PDB entry 5MLC | electron microscopy, 3.60 A resolution | chains A and E of the 32 polymer chains in the assembly

== Chain A ==
Molecule: 23S ribosomal RNA, chloroplastic
From: Spinacia oleracea
Sequence (2811 nucleotides; each row starts with the number of its first residue):
     1 UUCAAACGAG GAAAGGCUUA CGGUGGAUAC CUAGGCACCC AGAGACGAGG AAGGGCGUAU
    61 UAAUCGACGA AAUGCUUCGG GGAGUUGAAA AUAAGCAGAG AUCCGGAGAU UCCCGAAUAG
   121 GUCAACCUUU CGAACUUCUG CUGAAUCCAU GGGCAGGCAA GAGACAACCU GGCGAACUGA
   181 AACAUCUUAG UAGCCAGAGG AAAAGAAAGC AAAAGCGAUU CCCGUAGUAG CGGCGAGCGA
   241 AAUGGGAGCA GCCUAAACCG UGAAAACGGG GUUGUGGGAG AGCAAUACAA GCGUCGUGCU
   301 GCUAGGCGAA UCAGUGGAGU GCGGAACCCU AGAUGGUGAA AGUCCAGUAG CCGAAAGCAU
   361 CACUAGCUUA UGCUCUGACC CGAGUAGCAU GGGGCACGUG GAAUCCCGUG UGAAUCAGCA
   421 AGGACCACCU UGCAAGGCUA AAUACUCCUG GGUGACCGAU AGCGAAGUAG UACCGUGAGG
   481 GAAGGGUGAA AAGAACCCCC AUCGGGGAGU GAAAUAGAAC AUGAAACCGU AAGCUCUCAA
   541 GCAGUGGGAG GGGGACCAGA CCCUGACCGC GUGCCUGUUG AAGAAUGAGC CGGCGACUCA
   601 UAGGCAGUGG CUUGGUUAAG GGAACCCACC GGAGCCGUAG CGAAAGCGAG UCUUCAUAGG
   661 GCAAUUGUCA CUGCUUAUGG ACCCGAACCU GGGUGAUCUA UCCAUGACCA GGAUGAAGCU
   721 UGGGUGAAAC UAAGUGGAGG UCCGAACCGA CUGAUGUUGA AGAAUCAGCG GAUGAGUUGU
   781 GGUUAGGGGU GAAAUGCCAC UCGAACCCAG AGCUAGCUGG UUCUCCCCGA AAUGCGUUGA
   841 GGCGCAGCAG UUGACUGGAC AUCUAGGGGU AAAGCACUGU UUCGGUGCGG GCCGCGAGAG
   901 CGGUACCAAA UCGAGGCAAA CUCUGAAUAC UAGAUAUGAC CUCCAAAUAA CAGGGGUCAA
   961 GGUCGGCCAG UGAGACGAUG GGGGAUAAGC UUCAUCGUCG AGAGGGAAAC AGCCCGGAUC
  1021 ACCAGCUAAG GCCCCUAAAU GACCGCUCAG UGAUAAAGGA GGUAGGGGUG CAGAGACAGC
  1081 CAGGAGGUUU GCCUAGAAGC AGCCACCCUU GAAAGAGUGC GUAAUAGCUC ACUGAUCGAG
  1141 CGCUCUUGCG CCGAAGAUGA ACGGGGCUAA GCGGUCUGCC GAAGCUGUGG GAUGUAAAAA
  1201 AACAUCGGUA GGGGAGCGUU CCGUGUUAGG GAGAAACGCG UGCGUGAGCC GCGUUGGACG
  1261 AAGCGGAAGC GAGAAUGUCG GCUUGAGUAA CGCAAACAUU GGUGAGAAUC CAAUGCCCCG
  1321 AAAACCUAAG GGUUCCUCCG CAAGGUUCGU CCACGGAGGG UGAGUCAGGG CCUAAGAUCA
  1381 GGCCGAAAGG CGUAGUCGAU GGACAACAGG UGAAUAUUCC UGUACUACCC CUUGUUGGUC
  1441 CCGAGGGACG GAGGAGGCUA GGUUAGCCGA AAGAUGGUUA UCGGUUCAAG GACGCAAGGU
  1501 GACCCUGUUU UUCAGGGUAA GAAGGGGUAG AGAAAAUGCC UCGAGCCAAU GUUCGAGUAC
  1561 CAGGCGCUAC GGCGCUGAAG UAACCGAUGC CAUACUCCCA GGAAAAGCUC GAACGACCUU
  1621 CAACAAAAGG GUACCUGUAC CCGAAACCGA CACAGGUAGG UAGGUAGAGA AUACCUAGGG
  1681 GCGCGAGACA ACUCUCUCUA AGGAACUCGG CAAAAUAGCC CCGUAACUUC GGGAGAAGGG
  1741 GUGCCCCCUC ACAAAGGGGG UCGAAGUGAC CAGGCCCGGG CGACUGUUUA CCAAAAACAC
  1801 AGGUCUCCGC AAAGUCGUAA GACCAUGUAU GGGGGCUGAC GCCUGCCCAG UGCCGGAAGG
  1861 UCAAGGAAGU UGGUGACCUG AUGACAGGGG AGCCGGCGAC CGAAGCCCCG GUGAACGGCG
  1921 GCCGUAACUA UAACGGUCCU AAGGUAGCGA AAUUCCUUGU CGGGUAAGUU CCGACCCGCA
  1981 CGAAAGGCGU AACGAUCUGG GCACUGUCUC GGAGAGAGGC UCGGUGAAAU AGACAUGUCU
  2041 GUGAAGAUGC GGACUACCUG CACCUGGACA GAAAGACCCU AUGAAGCUUU ACUGUUCCCU
  2101 GGGAUUGGCU UUGGGCUUUU CCUGCGCAGC UUAGGUGGAA GGCGAAGAAG GCCCCCUUCC
  2161 GGGGGGGCCC GAGCCAUCAG UGAGAUACCA CUCUGGAAGA GCUAGAAUUC UAACCUUGUG
  2221 UCAGGACCUA CGGGCCAAGG GACAUUCUCA GGUAGACAGU UUCUAUGGGG CGUAGGCCUC
  2281 CCAAAAGGUA ACGGAGGCGU GCAAAGGUUU CCUCGGGCCG GACGGAGAUU GGCCCUCGAG
  2341 UGCAAAGGCA GAAGGGAGCU UGACUGCAAG ACCCACCCGU CGAGCAGGGA CGAAAGUCGG
  2401 CCUUAGUGAU CCGACGGUGC CGAGUGGAAG GGCCGUCGCU CAACGGAUAA AAGUUACUCU
  2461 AGGGAUAACA GGCUGAUCUU CCCCAAGAGU UCACAUCGAC GGGAAGGUUU GGCACCUCGA
  2521 UGUCGGCUCU UCGCCACCUG GGGCUGUAGU AUGUUCCAAG GGUUGGGCUG UUCGCCCAUU
  2581 AAAGCGGUAC GUGAGCUGGG UUCAGAACGU CGUGAGACAG UUCGGUCCAU AUCCGGUGUG
  2641 GGCGUUAGAG CAUUGAGAGG ACCUUUCCCU AGUACGAGAG GACCGGGAAG GACGCACCUC
  2701 UGGUGUACCA GUUAUCGUGC CCACGGUAAA CGCUGGGUAG CCAAGUGCGG AGCGGAUAAC
  2761 UGCUGAAAGC AUCUAAGUAG UAAGCCCACC CCAAGAUGAG UGCUCUCCUA U
Disordered / not traced: 283-297, 363-372, 943-951, 1502-1521, 1926-1932

== Chain E ==
Protein: 50S ribosomal protein L3, chloroplastic
From: Spinacia oleracea
Reference sequence: A0A0K9QEC7 (A0A0K9QEC7_SPIOL); residues 1-305 here = UniProt positions 1-305
Chain sequence (305 residues; numbered 1 to 305; the number before each row is that of its first residue):
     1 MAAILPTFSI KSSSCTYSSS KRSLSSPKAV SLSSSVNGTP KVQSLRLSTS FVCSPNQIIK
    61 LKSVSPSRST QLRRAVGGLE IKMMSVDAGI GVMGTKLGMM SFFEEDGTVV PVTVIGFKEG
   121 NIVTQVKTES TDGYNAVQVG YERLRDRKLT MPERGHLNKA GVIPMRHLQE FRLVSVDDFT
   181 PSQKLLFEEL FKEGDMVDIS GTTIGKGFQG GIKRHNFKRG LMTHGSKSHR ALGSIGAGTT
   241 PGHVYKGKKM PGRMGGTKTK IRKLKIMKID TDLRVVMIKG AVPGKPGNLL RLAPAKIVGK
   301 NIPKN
Disordered / not traced: 1-84, 304-305

== Chain A / chain E interface ==
Contacting residue pairs (189; chain A residue first):
  A754(A) / Gly-225(E)  phosphate contact
  U757(A) / Lys-227(E)  base contact
  U1158(A) / Thr-240(E)  base contact
  U1158(A) / Pro-241(E)  base contact
  U1158(A) / His-243(E)  base contact
  U1158(A) / Tyr-245(E)  hydrogen bond to the sugar
  A1690(A) / Phe-208(E)  hydrogen bond to the sugar
  A1691(A) / Phe-208(E)  sugar contact
  A1691(A) / Gln-209(E)  sugar contact
  A1691(A) / Gly-210(E)  sugar contact
  A1691(A) / Pro-251(E)  sugar contact
  C1692(A) / Arg-230(E)  salt bridge to the phosphate
  U1693(A) / His-229(E)  phosphate contact
  U1693(A) / Arg-230(E)  hydrogen bond to the phosphate
  C1694(A) / His-229(E)  salt bridge to the phosphate
  C1706(A) / His-224(E)  hydrogen bond to the base
  U1707(A) / His-224(E)  sugar contact
  G1709(A) / His-224(E)  hydrogen bond to the base
  C1711(A) / Thr-223(E)  hydrogen bond to the base
  C1711(A) / His-224(E)  hydrogen bond to the base
  A1712(A) / Thr-223(E)  sugar contact
  G2006(A) / Arg-219(E)  base contact
  U2007(A) / Met-222(E)  phosphate contact
  U2007(A) / Thr-223(E)  sugar contact
  U2007(A) / His-224(E)  sugar contact
  C2008(A) / Arg-219(E)  salt bridge to the phosphate
  C2008(A) / Leu-221(E)  phosphate contact
  C2008(A) / Met-222(E)  hydrogen bond to the phosphate
  G2011(A) / Lys-218(E)  phosphate contact
  G2011(A) / Arg-219(E)  salt bridge to the phosphate
  G2012(A) / Ile-212(E)  phosphate contact
  G2012(A) / Lys-213(E)  hydrogen bond to the phosphate
  G2012(A) / Arg-230(E)  salt bridge to the phosphate
  A2013(A) / Lys-213(E)  salt bridge to the phosphate
  U2038(A) / His-243(E)  phosphate contact
  C2039(A) / Pro-241(E)  phosphate contact
  C2039(A) / His-243(E)  salt bridge to the phosphate
  G2046(A) / Thr-239(E)  base contact
  G2046(A) / Thr-240(E)  hydrogen bond to the base
  C2063(A) / Phe-208(E)  sugar contact
  C2063(A) / Pro-251(E)  sugar contact
  C2064(A) / Ile-235(E)  sugar contact
  C2064(A) / Met-250(E)  base contact
  U2065(A) / Ile-235(E)  sugar contact
  G2066(A) / Ser-234(E)  phosphate contact
  G2066(A) / Ile-235(E)  hydrogen bond to the phosphate
  G2066(A) / Gly-236(E)  sugar contact
  G2066(A) / Ala-237(E)  sugar contact
  G2066(A) / Gly-238(E)  hydrogen bond to the sugar
  G2066(A) / Gly-242(E)  base contact
  G2066(A) / His-243(E)  base contact
  G2066(A) / Val-244(E)  base contact
  G2067(A) / Gly-238(E)  sugar contact
  G2067(A) / Thr-239(E)  sugar contact
  G2067(A) / Gly-242(E)  sugar contact
  C2527(A) / Gly-220(E)  sugar contact
  U2528(A) / Lys-218(E)  phosphate contact
  U2528(A) / Ala-231(E)  sugar contact
  U2528(A) / Leu-232(E)  hydrogen bond to the sugar
  U2528(A) / Gly-233(E)  base contact
  U2528(A) / Ser-234(E)  hydrogen bond to the base
  C2529(A) / Phe-217(E)  phosphate contact
  C2529(A) / Lys-218(E)  hydrogen bond to the phosphate
  C2529(A) / Leu-232(E)  sugar contact
  C2529(A) / Ser-234(E)  hydrogen bond to the base
  C2529(A) / Ile-235(E)  sugar contact
  C2529(A) / Lys-248(E)  hydrogen bond to the sugar
  U2531(A) / Tyr-245(E)  sugar contact
  U2588(A) / Ala-237(E)  base contact
  U2588(A) / Thr-240(E)  hydrogen bond to the phosphate
  U2588(A) / Pro-241(E)  sugar contact
  A2589(A) / Gly-238(E)  phosphate contact
  A2589(A) / Thr-239(E)  hydrogen bond to the base
  A2589(A) / Thr-240(E)  hydrogen bond to the phosphate
  G2591(A) / Ser-234(E)  hydrogen bond to the base
  G2591(A) / Gly-236(E)  hydrogen bond to the base
  G2591(A) / Ala-237(E)  hydrogen bond to the sugar
  G2591(A) / Gly-238(E)  hydrogen bond to the sugar
  U2592(A) / Ser-234(E)  hydrogen bond to the base
  U2592(A) / Gly-236(E)  sugar contact
  U2592(A) / Ala-237(E)  sugar contact
  G2595(A) / Ser-228(E)  base contact
  G2595(A) / Gly-233(E)  sugar contact
  G2595(A) / Ser-234(E)  base contact
  C2596(A) / Ser-226(E)  hydrogen bond to the sugar
  C2596(A) / Lys-227(E)  hydrogen bond to the sugar
  C2596(A) / Ser-228(E)  hydrogen bond to the sugar
  U2597(A) / His-224(E)  phosphate contact
  U2597(A) / Gly-225(E)  sugar contact
  U2597(A) / Lys-227(E)  phosphate contact
  G2635(A) / His-243(E)  sugar contact
  G2635(A) / Val-244(E)  hydrogen bond to the sugar
  G2636(A) / Val-244(E)  sugar contact
  G2636(A) / Tyr-245(E)  sugar contact
  G2636(A) / Lys-246(E)  phosphate contact
  G2636(A) / Gly-247(E)  phosphate contact
  G2636(A) / Lys-248(E)  sugar contact
  G2636(A) / Met-250(E)  hydrogen bond to the base
  U2637(A) / Arg-214(E)  hydrogen bond to the sugar
  U2637(A) / Lys-246(E)  phosphate contact
  U2637(A) / Gly-247(E)  hydrogen bond to the phosphate
  U2637(A) / Lys-248(E)  sugar contact
  U2637(A) / Met-250(E)  sugar contact
  U2637(A) / Pro-251(E)  hydrogen bond to the sugar
  U2637(A) / Gly-252(E)  sugar contact
  G2638(A) / Phe-208(E)  sugar contact
  G2638(A) / Arg-214(E)  salt bridge to the phosphate
  G2638(A) / Arg-253(E)  sugar contact
  U2639(A) / Arg-253(E)  sugar contact
  G2650(A) / Thr-150(E)  hydrogen bond to the sugar
  G2650(A) / Pro-152(E)  sugar contact
  G2650(A) / Glu-153(E)  hydrogen bond to the sugar
  C2651(A) / Glu-153(E)  sugar contact
  C2651(A) / Leu-168(E)  sugar contact
  A2652(A) / Lys-127(E)  base contact
  A2652(A) / Gln-138(E)  hydrogen bond to the sugar
  A2652(A) / Leu-168(E)  sugar contact
  A2652(A) / Glu-170(E)  hydrogen bond to the sugar
  U2653(A) / Tyr-134(E)  hydrogen bond to the sugar
  U2653(A) / Leu-168(E)  phosphate contact
  U2653(A) / Gln-169(E)  phosphate contact
  U2653(A) / Glu-170(E)  hydrogen bond to the phosphate
  U2654(A) / Arg-172(E)  sugar contact
  G2655(A) / Arg-172(E)  salt bridge to the phosphate
  G2694(A) / Asn-216(E)  phosphate contact
  C2695(A) / Asn-216(E)  phosphate contact
  C2695(A) / Thr-259(E)  sugar contact
  A2696(A) / Thr-203(E)  sugar contact
  A2696(A) / Thr-259(E)  sugar contact
  A2696(A) / Ile-261(E)  sugar contact
  A2696(A) / Val-282(E)  sugar contact
  A2696(A) / Pro-283(E)  sugar contact
  C2697(A) / Lys-96(E)  hydrogen bond to the phosphate
  C2697(A) / Met-99(E)  sugar contact
  C2697(A) / Thr-203(E)  phosphate contact
  C2697(A) / Ile-204(E)  hydrogen bond to the phosphate
  C2697(A) / Ala-281(E)  sugar contact
  C2697(A) / Val-282(E)  sugar contact
  C2697(A) / Pro-283(E)  sugar contact
  C2697(A) / Gly-284(E)  hydrogen bond to the phosphate
  C2698(A) / Lys-96(E)  salt bridge to the phosphate
  C2698(A) / Ile-204(E)  phosphate contact
  C2698(A) / Lys-285(E)  salt bridge to the phosphate
  C2698(A) / Pro-286(E)  phosphate contact
  U2699(A) / Met-99(E)  sugar contact
  U2699(A) / Ser-101(E)  sugar contact
  U2699(A) / Pro-111(E)  base contact
  G2740(A) / Lys-285(E)  salt bridge to the phosphate
  C2741(A) / Ile-204(E)  phosphate contact
  C2741(A) / Lys-285(E)  salt bridge to the phosphate
  C2742(A) / Lys-206(E)  salt bridge to the phosphate
  C2742(A) / Lys-213(E)  salt bridge to the phosphate
  U2746(A) / Pro-111(E)  sugar contact
  G2747(A) / Leu-264(E)  sugar contact
  G2747(A) / Lys-279(E)  sugar contact
  G2747(A) / Gly-280(E)  sugar contact
  G2747(A) / Ala-281(E)  sugar contact
  C2748(A) / Arg-262(E)  hydrogen bond to the sugar
  C2748(A) / Lys-263(E)  sugar contact
  C2748(A) / Leu-264(E)  sugar contact
  C2748(A) / Lys-279(E)  salt bridge to the phosphate
  G2749(A) / Arg-262(E)  hydrogen bond to the phosphate
  G2749(A) / Lys-263(E)  phosphate contact
  G2750(A) / Arg-262(E)  salt bridge to the phosphate
  G2750(A) / Lys-263(E)  salt bridge to the phosphate
  A2751(A) / Val-298(E)  base contact
  G2752(A) / Val-298(E)  sugar contact
  G2754(A) / Pro-303(E)  sugar contact
  A2788(A) / Val-298(E)  sugar contact
  C2789(A) / Ser-85(E)  phosphate contact
  C2789(A) / Arg-262(E)  sugar contact
  C2789(A) / Lys-296(E)  salt bridge to the phosphate
  C2790(A) / Lys-260(E)  phosphate contact
  C2790(A) / Lys-296(E)  salt bridge to the phosphate
  C2791(A) / Lys-258(E)  sugar contact
  C2791(A) / Lys-260(E)  phosphate contact
  U2801(A) / Asp-132(E)  sugar contact
  G2802(A) / Gln-125(E)  sugar contact
  G2802(A) / Asp-132(E)  hydrogen bond to the sugar
  C2803(A) / Gln-125(E)  hydrogen bond to the sugar
  C2803(A) / His-156(E)  hydrogen bond to the sugar
  C2803(A) / Lys-159(E)  hydrogen bond to the phosphate
  U2804(A) / Met-151(E)  sugar contact
  U2804(A) / Pro-152(E)  hydrogen bond to the sugar
  U2804(A) / Gly-155(E)  sugar contact
  U2804(A) / His-156(E)  sugar contact
  U2804(A) / Lys-159(E)  salt bridge to the phosphate
  C2805(A) / Met-151(E)  sugar contact
  C2805(A) / Pro-152(E)  sugar contact
Other interface residues (no listed pair), chain A (83 interface residues in all): U755, G756, U2009, C2010, A2062, U2530, G2598, C2792
Other interface residues (no listed pair), chain E (90 interface residues in all): Met-100, Gly-207, Lys-249, Lys-265, Ile-302

== Summary ==
83 residues of chain A and 90 residues of chain E are in contact, with 49 hydrogen bonds and 21 salt bridges.
Among the polar pairs are C1706(A)/His-224(E), G1709(A)/His-224(E) and C1711(A)/Thr-223(E).
Chain A is 23S ribosomal RNA, chloroplastic and chain E is 50S ribosomal protein L3, chloroplastic, both from
Spinacia oleracea; the structure, Cryo-EM structure of the spinach chloroplast ribosome reveals the location
of plastid-specific ribosomal proteins and extensions, was determined by electron microscopy.
